1WDR - chain A; structure by X-ray diffraction, 1.35 A resolution.

[Chain A]
Protein: Beta-amylase
Organism: Glycine max
Notes: EC 3.2.1.2
Reference sequence: P10538 (AMYB_SOYBN); numbering as in UniProt (aligned over 1-495)
Sequence (495 residues; numbered 1 to 495; the number before each row is that of its first residue):
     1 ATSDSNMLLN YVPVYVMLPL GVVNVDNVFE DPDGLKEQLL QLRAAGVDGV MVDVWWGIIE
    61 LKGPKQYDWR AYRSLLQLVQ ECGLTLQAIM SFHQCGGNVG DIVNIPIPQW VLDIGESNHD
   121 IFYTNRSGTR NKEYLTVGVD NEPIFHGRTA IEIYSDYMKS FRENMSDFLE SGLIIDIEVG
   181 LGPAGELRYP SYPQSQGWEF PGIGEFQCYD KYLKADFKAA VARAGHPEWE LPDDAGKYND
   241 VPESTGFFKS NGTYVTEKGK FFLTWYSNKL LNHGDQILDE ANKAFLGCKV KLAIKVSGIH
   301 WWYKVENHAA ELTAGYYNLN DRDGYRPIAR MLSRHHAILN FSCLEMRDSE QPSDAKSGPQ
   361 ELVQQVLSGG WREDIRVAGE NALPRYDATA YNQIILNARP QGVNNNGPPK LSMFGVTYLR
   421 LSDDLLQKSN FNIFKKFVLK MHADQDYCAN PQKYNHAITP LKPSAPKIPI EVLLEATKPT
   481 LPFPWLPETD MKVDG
Unresolved in the structure: 1-2
Sequence notes: engineered mutation Ser-342 (Thr in P10538)
Modified residues: Cys-288 (s,s-(2-hydroxyethyl)thiocysteine; CME)
Residues lining bound ligands: alpha-D-glucopyranose (GLC): Met-17, Leu-20, Asp-53, Trp-55, Ile-89, His-93, Gln-94, Asn-98, Val-99, Asp-101, Ala-184, Glu-186, Arg-188, Tyr-192, Gln-194, Trp-198, Phe-200, Lys-295, Ser-297, Gly-298, His-300, Trp-301, Ser-342, Cys-343, Met-346, Gln-351, Glu-380, Asn-381, Ala-382, Leu-383, Leu-419, Arg-420

[In short]
Ligands of chain A: alpha-D-glucopyranose.
Chain A is Beta-amylase (Glycine max); the structure, The role of an inner loop in the catalytic mechanism of
soybean beta-amylase, was determined by X-ray diffraction (same publication as 1WDP, 1WDQ and 1WDS).
